PDB entry 6U63 | X-ray diffraction, 2.75 A resolution | chain A

[Chain A]
Name: Induced myeloid leukemia cell differentiation protein Mcl-1
Organism: Homo sapiens
Reference sequence: Q07820 (MCL1_HUMAN); residue numbers follow UniProt; this construct covers 171-323
Sequence (156 residues; row label = number of the first residue in the row):
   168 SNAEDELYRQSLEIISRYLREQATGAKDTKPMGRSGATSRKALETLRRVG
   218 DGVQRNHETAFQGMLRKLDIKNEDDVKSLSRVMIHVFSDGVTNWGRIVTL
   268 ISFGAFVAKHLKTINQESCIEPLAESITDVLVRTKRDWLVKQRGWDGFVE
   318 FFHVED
Not modelled in the structure: 168-171, 197-200, 322-323
Differences from the reference sequence: expression tag (168-170)
Residues lining bound ligands:
  - Q0D (2-{[(naphthalen-2-yl)sulfonyl]amino}-5-[(2-phenylethyl)sulfanyl]benzoic acid), molecule 1: His224, Met231, Lys234, Leu235, Val249, Met250, Val253, Phe254, Arg263, Thr266, Leu267, Phe270
  - Q0D, molecule 2: Lys234, Val249, Val253
Swiss-Prot annotation at these positions:
  - motif: Ala209 to Asn223 (BH3), His252 to Ala272 (BH1), Asp304 to Phe319 (BH2)
  - cross-link (Glycyl lysine isopeptide (Lys-Gly)): Lys194 (interchain with G-Cter in ubiquitin), Lys197 (interchain with G-Cter in ubiquitin)
  - mutagenesis: Lys194 (K194R: Reduced ubiquitination), Lys197 (K197R: Reduced ubiquitination), Lys208 (K208R: No effect on ubiquitination), Lys234 (K234R: No effect on ubiquitination)
What the authors report for this chain:
  - binding site for Q0D: Met231, Leu235, Met250, Val253, Arg263, Phe270

[Summary]
Chain A binds compound Q0D. Curated annotation (UniProt) lists 4 mutagenesis sites. The paper reports a
binding site for Q0D at Met231, Leu235 and Met250 among others.
Chain A is Induced myeloid leukemia cell differentiation protein Mcl-1 (Homo sapiens); the structure, Mcl-1
bound to compound 17, was determined by X-ray diffraction together with 6U64, 6U65, 6U67 and 6U6F from the
same study.
